PDB entry 2PFP | X-ray diffraction, 2.10 A resolution | chains T and A of the 4 polymer chains in the assembly

[Chain T]
Molecule: Template
Sequence (11 nucleotides; each row starts with the number of its first residue):
     1 CGGCGGTACT G

[Chain A]
Molecule: DNA polymerase lambda
Source organism: Homo sapiens
Notes: EC 2.7.7.7, 4.2.99.-
UniProtKB: Q9UGP5 (DPOLL_HUMAN); numbering as in UniProt (aligned over 242-575)
Amino-acid sequence (335 residues; numbered 241 to 575; the number before each row is that of its first residue):
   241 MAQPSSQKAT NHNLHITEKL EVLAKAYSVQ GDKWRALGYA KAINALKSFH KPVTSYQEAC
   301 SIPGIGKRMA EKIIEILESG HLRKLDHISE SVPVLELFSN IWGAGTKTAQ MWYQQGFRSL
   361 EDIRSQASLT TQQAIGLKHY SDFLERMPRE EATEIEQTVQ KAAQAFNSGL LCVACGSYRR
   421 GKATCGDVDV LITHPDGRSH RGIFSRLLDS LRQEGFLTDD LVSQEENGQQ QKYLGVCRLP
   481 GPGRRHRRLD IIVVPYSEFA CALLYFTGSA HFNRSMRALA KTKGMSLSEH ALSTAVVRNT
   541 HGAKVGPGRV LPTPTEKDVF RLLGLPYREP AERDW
Disordered / not traced: 241-249
Differences from the reference sequence: initiating methionine (241); engineered mutation Ala543 (Cys in Q9UGP5)
Bound ions: Na+ site 1: Cys300, Ile302; Na+ site 2: Ser339, Ile341, Ala344 (shared with 1 residue of chain P); Mg2+: Asp427, Asp429 (together with 2'-deoxycytidine-5'-triphosphate); Na+ site 3: Asp427, Asp429, Asp490 (together with 2'-deoxycytidine-5'-triphosphate); Na+ site 4 near Ser463 (its only coordinating residue here)
Ligand contacts: 2'-deoxycytidine-5'-triphosphate (DCP): Arg386, Gly416, Ser417, Arg420, Cys425, Gly426, Asp427, Asp429, Tyr505, Phe506, Thr507, Gly508, Ser509, Ala510, Asn513

[How chain T and chain A interact]
Residue-residue contacts (34; chain T residue first):
  DG3(T) with His541(A), salt bridge to the phosphate
  DC4(T) with Trp274(A), stacking on the base; Leu277(A), base contact; Lys521(A), salt bridge to the phosphate
  DG5(T) with Trp274(A), phosphate contact; Asn513(A), base contact; Arg514(A), salt bridge to the phosphate; Arg517(A), base contact; Ala518(A), sugar contact
  DG6(T) with Tyr505(A), base contact; Arg517(A), hydrogen bond to the sugar; Lys521(A), salt bridge to the phosphate; Leu527(A), sugar contact; Ser528(A), phosphate contact; Glu529(A), hydrogen bond to the base; Arg538(A), salt bridge to the phosphate
  DT7(T) with Ser528(A), phosphate contact; Glu529(A), sugar contact; His530(A), hydrogen bond to the phosphate; Lys544(A), salt bridge to the phosphate
  DA8(T) with Gln471(A), hydrogen bond to the phosphate; Lys472(A), sugar contact; His530(A), salt bridge to the phosphate
  DC9(T) with Val462(A), phosphate contact; Gln464(A), sugar contact; Gln470(A), phosphate contact; Gln471(A), hydrogen bond to the phosphate; Lys472(A), hydrogen bond to the phosphate
  DT10(T) with Gln372(A), sugar contact; Val462(A), phosphate contact; Ser463(A), hydrogen bond to the phosphate; Gln464(A), phosphate contact; Glu466(A), phosphate contact
  DG11(T) with Thr371(A), phosphate contact
Also at the interface, not in a pair above, chain A (28 interface residues in all): Leu461, Gln469, Ser526, Thr540

[Overview]
The interface between chain T and chain A involves 9 residues on one side and 28 on the other, with 7 hydrogen
bonds, 7 salt bridges and 1 aromatic stacking contact. Polar contacts include DG6(T)-Glu529(A),
DG6(T)-Arg517(A) and DT7(T)-His530(A). Bound to chain A: 2'-deoxycytidine-5'-triphosphate.
Here chain T is Template and chain A is DNA polymerase lambda (Homo sapiens). Entry 2PFP (DNA Polymerase
lambda in complex with DNA and dCTP) was determined by X-ray diffraction together with 2PFN, 2PFO and 2PFQ
from the same study.
